Entry 9BDU (X-ray diffraction, 2.03 A resolution); this record covers chains B and C of the 4 polymer chains in the assembly.

== Chain B ==
Protein: Transcription factor p65
Organism: Mus musculus
UniProtKB: Q04207 (TF65_MOUSE); residue numbers follow UniProt; this construct covers 19-304
Chain sequence (287 residues; numbered 18 to 304; the number before each row is that of its first residue):
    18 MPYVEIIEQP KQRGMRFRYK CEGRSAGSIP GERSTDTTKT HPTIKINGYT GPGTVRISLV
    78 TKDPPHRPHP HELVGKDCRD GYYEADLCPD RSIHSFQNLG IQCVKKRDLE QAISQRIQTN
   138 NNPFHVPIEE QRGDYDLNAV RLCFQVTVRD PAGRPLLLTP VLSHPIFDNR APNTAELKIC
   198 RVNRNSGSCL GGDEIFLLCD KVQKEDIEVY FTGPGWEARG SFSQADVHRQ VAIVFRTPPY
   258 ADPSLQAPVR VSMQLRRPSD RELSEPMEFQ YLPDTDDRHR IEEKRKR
Not modelled in the structure: 293-304
Construct notes: initiating methionine (18)
Curated features (UniProtKB/Swiss-Prot):
  - motif: Lys-301 to Arg-304 (Nuclear localization signal)
  - modified residue: Cys-38 (Cysteine persulfide), Lys-122 (N6-acetyllysine), Lys-123 (N6-acetyllysine), Thr-176 (Phosphothreonine), Lys-218 (N6-acetyllysine), Lys-221 (N6-acetyllysine), Thr-254 (Phosphothreonine), Ser-276 (Phosphoserine), Ser-281 (Phosphoserine)
  - cross-link (Glycyl lysine isopeptide (Lys-Gly)): Lys-37 (interchain with G-Cter in SUMO3), Lys-122 (interchain with G-Cter in SUMO3), Lys-123 (interchain with G-Cter in SUMO3)
  - mutagenesis: Cys-38 (C38S: Abolishes sulfhydration and impairs interaction with RPS3), Ser-281 (S281A/E: Abolishes DNA-binding and transcriptional activity)

== Chain C ==
Molecule: 19-nt DNA strand
Sequence (19 nucleotides; each row starts with the number of its first residue):
   101 ACTGGGAAAT TCCAGTGAT

== Chain B / chain C interface ==
Pairs across the interface (24):
  Tyr-36(B) / DA109(C)  sugar contact
  Tyr-36(B) / DT110(C)  hydrogen bond to the phosphate
  Tyr-36(B) / DT111(C)  base contact
  Cys-38(B) / DT111(C)  hydrogen bond to the phosphate
  Cys-38(B) / DC112(C)  phosphate contact
  Glu-39(B) / DT111(C)  base contact
  Glu-39(B) / DC112(C)  hydrogen bond to the base
  Asp-53(B) / DA118(C)  phosphate contact
  Lys-56(B) / DA118(C)  salt bridge to the phosphate
  Lys-122(B) / DT110(C)  phosphate contact
  Lys-122(B) / DT111(C)  salt bridge to the phosphate
  Lys-123(B) / DA109(C)  phosphate contact
  Lys-123(B) / DT110(C)  hydrogen bond to the phosphate
  Arg-187(B) / DT110(C)  base contact
  Arg-187(B) / DT111(C)  hydrogen bond to the base
  Arg-187(B) / DC112(C)  base contact
  Pro-189(B) / DA108(C)  phosphate contact
  Gln-220(B) / DA108(C)  hydrogen bond to the phosphate
  Lys-221(B) / DG106(C)  hydrogen bond to the phosphate
  Lys-221(B) / DA107(C)  salt bridge to the phosphate
  Arg-246(B) / DG106(C)  salt bridge to the phosphate
  Arg-246(B) / DA107(C)  phosphate contact
  Gln-247(B) / DA107(C)  sugar contact
  Gln-247(B) / DA108(C)  hydrogen bond to the phosphate
Interface residues without a listed pair, chain B (15 interface residues in all): Arg-35, Arg-124

== Summary ==
Chain B and chain C form an interface of 15 and 8 residues respectively, with 8 hydrogen bonds and 4 salt
bridges. Polar contacts include Glu-39(B)/DC112(C), Arg-187(B)/DT111(C) and Tyr-36(B)/DT110(C). Curated
annotation (UniProt) lists 2 mutagenesis sites on chain B.
Chain B is Transcription factor p65 (Mus musculus) and chain C is a 19-nt DNA strand; the structure, NF-kappaB
RelA homo-dimer bound to AT-centric kappaB DNA, was determined by X-ray diffraction, deposited together with
9BDV, 9BDW and 9BDX.
